Entry 3L9X (X-ray diffraction, 2.10 A resolution); this record covers chains A and B.

== Chain A (and B) ==
Name: Glutathione-regulated potassium-efflux system protein kefC, linker, ancillary protein kefF
Source organism: Escherichia coli
Notes: chain B of this document is another copy of the same molecule, construct and numbering; everything in this record applies to it too
Reference sequence: chimeric construct of P03819, P0A754: residues 401-988 from P03819 (KEFC_ECOLI) positions 401-620 (offset varies); residues 1001-1176 from P0A754 positions 1-176 (UniProt number = residue number - 1000)
Sequence (413 residues; row label = number of the first residue in the row; note: 368 numbers in that range are skipped by the numbering (no residue carries them; nothing is unmodelled there)):
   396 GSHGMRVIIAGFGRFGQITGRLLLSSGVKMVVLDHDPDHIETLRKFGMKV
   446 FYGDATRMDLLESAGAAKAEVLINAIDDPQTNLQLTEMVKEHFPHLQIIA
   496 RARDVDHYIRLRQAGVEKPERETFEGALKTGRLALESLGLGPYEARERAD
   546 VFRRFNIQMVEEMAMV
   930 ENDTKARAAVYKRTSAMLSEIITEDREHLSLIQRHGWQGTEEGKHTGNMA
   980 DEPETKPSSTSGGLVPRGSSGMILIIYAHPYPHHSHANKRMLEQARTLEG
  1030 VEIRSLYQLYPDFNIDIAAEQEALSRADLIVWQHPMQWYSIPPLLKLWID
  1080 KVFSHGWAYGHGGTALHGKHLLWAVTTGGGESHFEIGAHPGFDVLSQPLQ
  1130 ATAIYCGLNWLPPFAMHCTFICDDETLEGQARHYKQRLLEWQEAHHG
Unresolved in the structure: 396-399, 930-1000, 1175-1176
Sequence notes: expression tag (396-400); linker (989-1000)
Small-molecule neighbours:
  - ESG / L9X: R409, Q412, I413, R416, T437, K440
  - FMN (flavin mononucleotide): H1008, S1014, H1015, A1016, N1017, P1064, M1065, Q1066, W1067, Y1068, T1105, T1106, G1107, G1108, H1112, F1113, T1148, F1149
  - Zn2+ (ZN): Y1010, P1011, H1012, H1013
Curated features (UniProtKB/Swiss-Prot):
  - binding site (AMP): G408 to F410, D429, H430, H434, D449, A450, D472, R496
  - binding site (glutathione): Q412, R498 to V500, R516
  - binding site (FMN): H1008, S1014 to N1017, M1065 to Y1068, T1105 to G1108
Reported in the primary citation:
  - binding site for the ligand ESG: Q412
  - conformationally variable residues (side-chain flip): F441
  - specificity-determining residues: F441

== How chain A and chain B interact ==
Contacting residue pairs (194; chain A residue first):
  R401(A) - L533(B)  hydrogen bond (side chain-backbone)
  V402(A) - L533(B)  hydrophobic
  R409(A) - R498(B)  hydrogen bond (side chain-backbone)
  R409(A) - D499(B)
  R409(A) - E517(B)  salt bridge
  R409(A) - T518(B)
  F410(A) - T518(B)
  F410(A) - G521(B)
  F410(A) - A522(B)
  F410(A) - T525(B)
  I413(A) - F519(B)  hydrophobic
  I413(A) - A522(B)  hydrophobic
  I413(A) - L523(B)  hydrophobic
  T414(A) - A522(B)  hydrogen bond (side chain-backbone)
  T414(A) - T525(B)
  T414(A) - G526(B)
  R416(A) - F547(B)
  R416(A) - N551(B)
  R416(A) - M554(B)
  L417(A) - L523(B)
  L417(A) - G526(B)
  L417(A) - R527(B)
  L417(A) - R543(B)
  L417(A) - A544(B)  hydrophobic
  L417(A) - F547(B)  hydrophobic
  L418(A) - L530(B)  hydrophobic
  S420(A) - F547(B)
  S421(A) - L530(B)
  S421(A) - R543(B)
  V423(A) - L533(B)  hydrophobic
  E465(A) - L533(B)
  V466(A) - S532(B)
  V466(A) - L533(B)  hydrophobic
  I468(A) - T525(B)
  I468(A) - A529(B)  hydrophobic
  Q492(A) - S532(B)  hydrogen bond (side chain-backbone)
  I494(A) - T525(B)
  I494(A) - L528(B)
  I494(A) - A529(B)  hydrophobic
  I494(A) - S532(B)
  R498(A) - R409(B)  hydrogen bond (backbone-side chain)
  D499(A) - R409(B)
  K513(A) - L528(B)
  E515(A) - G521(B)
  E515(A) - T525(B)
  E517(A) - R409(B)  salt bridge
  E517(A) - E517(B)
  E517(A) - T518(B)
  T518(A) - R409(B)
  T518(A) - F410(B)
  T518(A) - E517(B)
  F519(A) - I413(B)  hydrophobic
  E520(A) - E520(B)
  E520(A) - G521(B)
  E520(A) - K524(B)  salt bridge
  G521(A) - F410(B)
  G521(A) - E515(B)
  G521(A) - E517(B)
  A522(A) - F410(B)
  A522(A) - I413(B)  hydrophobic
  A522(A) - T414(B)  hydrogen bond (backbone-side chain)
  L523(A) - I413(B)  hydrophobic
  K524(A) - E515(B)
  K524(A) - E520(B)  salt bridge
  K524(A) - R548(B)
  T525(A) - F410(B)
  T525(A) - T414(B)
  T525(A) - I468(B)
  T525(A) - I494(B)
  T525(A) - E515(B)
  G526(A) - T414(B)
  G526(A) - L417(B)
  G526(A) - L418(B)
  R527(A) - D1041(B)  salt bridge
  L528(A) - I494(B)
  L528(A) - K513(B)
  A529(A) - I468(B)  hydrophobic
  A529(A) - I494(B)
  L530(A) - L418(B)  hydrophobic
  L530(A) - S421(B)
  S532(A) - V466(B)
  S532(A) - Q492(B)
  S532(A) - I494(B)
  L533(A) - R401(B)  hydrogen bond (backbone-side chain)
  L533(A) - V402(B)  hydrophobic
  L533(A) - V423(B)  hydrophobic
  L533(A) - E465(B)
  L533(A) - V466(B)  hydrophobic
  G534(A) - H1012(B)  hydrogen bond (backbone-side chain)
  L535(A) - H1012(B)
  G536(A) - H1012(B)  hydrogen bond (backbone-side chain)
  P537(A) - Q1037(B)
  P537(A) - P1040(B)
  Y538(A) - P1009(B)
  Y538(A) - Y1010(B)
  Y538(A) - Y1036(B)  hydrophobic
  Y538(A) - P1040(B)
  Y538(A) - F1042(B)  hydrophobic
  E539(A) - H1013(B)  salt bridge
  R541(A) - P1040(B)  hydrogen bond (side chain-backbone)
  R541(A) - D1041(B)
  R541(A) - F1042(B)
  E542(A) - Y1010(B)  hydrogen bond
  R543(A) - L417(B)
  R543(A) - S421(B)  hydrogen bond
  A544(A) - L417(B)  hydrophobic
  F547(A) - R416(B)
  F547(A) - L417(B)  hydrophobic
  R548(A) - K524(B)
  F550(A) - R416(B)
  P1009(A) - Y538(B)
  Y1010(A) - Y538(B)
  Y1010(A) - E539(B)
  Y1010(A) - E542(B)  hydrogen bond
  Y1010(A) - K1080(B)
  H1012(A) - G534(B)  hydrogen bond (side chain-backbone)
  H1012(A) - G536(B)
  H1013(A) - E539(B)  salt bridge
  Y1036(A) - Y538(B)  hydrophobic
  Q1037(A) - P537(B)
  P1040(A) - R527(B)
  P1040(A) - P537(B)
  P1040(A) - Y538(B)
  P1040(A) - R541(B)  hydrogen bond (backbone-side chain)
  D1041(A) - R527(B)  salt bridge
  D1041(A) - R541(B)
  F1042(A) - Y538(B)  hydrophobic
  F1042(A) - R541(B)
  F1042(A) - F1042(B)  hydrophobic
  Q1066(A) - K1075(B)  hydrogen bond (backbone-side chain)
  Q1066(A) - D1079(B)  hydrogen bond
  W1067(A) - I1078(B)
  W1067(A) - D1079(B)
  W1067(A) - F1082(B)
  W1067(A) - Y1088(B)  hydrophobic
  W1067(A) - T1131(B)
  W1067(A) - Y1134(B)  hydrophobic
  W1067(A) - C1135(B)  hydrophobic
  Y1068(A) - P1127(B)
  Y1068(A) - A1130(B)  hydrophobic
  Y1068(A) - T1131(B)
  Y1068(A) - Y1134(B)
  S1069(A) - K1075(B)
  I1070(A) - K1075(B)  hydrogen bond (backbone-side chain)
  P1072(A) - P1072(B)
  P1072(A) - K1075(B)
  P1072(A) - L1076(B)
  P1072(A) - D1079(B)
  K1075(A) - Q1066(B)  hydrogen bond (side chain-backbone)
  K1075(A) - S1069(B)
  K1075(A) - I1070(B)  hydrogen bond (side chain-backbone)
  K1075(A) - P1072(B)
  L1076(A) - P1072(B)
  I1078(A) - W1067(B)
  D1079(A) - Q1066(B)  hydrogen bond
  D1079(A) - W1067(B)
  D1079(A) - P1072(B)
  K1080(A) - Y1010(B)  hydrogen bond
  F1082(A) - W1067(B)
  Y1088(A) - W1067(B)  hydrophobic
  H1112(A) - Y1134(B)
  I1115(A) - Q1126(B)  hydrogen bond (backbone-side chain)
  I1115(A) - A1130(B)  hydrophobic
  I1115(A) - I1133(B)  hydrophobic
  G1116(A) - Q1126(B)
  G1116(A) - Q1129(B)
  G1116(A) - I1133(B)
  A1117(A) - Q1126(B)
  A1117(A) - Q1129(B)  hydrogen bond (backbone-side chain)
  H1118(A) - D1122(B)  salt bridge
  H1118(A) - V1123(B)
  H1118(A) - Q1126(B)  hydrogen bond (backbone-side chain)
  D1122(A) - H1118(B)  hydrogen bond (backbone-side chain)
  V1123(A) - H1118(B)
  V1123(A) - V1123(B)  hydrophobic
  L1124(A) - Q1126(B)
  Q1126(A) - I1115(B)  hydrogen bond (side chain-backbone)
  Q1126(A) - G1116(B)
  Q1126(A) - A1117(B)
  Q1126(A) - H1118(B)  hydrogen bond (side chain-backbone)
  Q1126(A) - L1124(B)
  P1127(A) - Y1068(B)
  Q1129(A) - G1116(B)
  Q1129(A) - A1117(B)
  A1130(A) - Y1068(B)
  A1130(A) - I1115(B)
  T1131(A) - W1067(B)  hydrogen bond (side chain-backbone)
  T1131(A) - Y1068(B)
  I1133(A) - I1115(B)  hydrophobic
  Y1134(A) - W1067(B)  hydrophobic
  Y1134(A) - Y1068(B)
  Y1134(A) - H1112(B)
  Y1134(A) - I1115(B)
  C1135(A) - W1067(B)  hydrophobic
Also at the interface, not in a pair above, chain A (91 interface residues in all): N551, P1119, S1125
Also at the interface, not in a pair above, chain B (90 interface residues in all): R496, L535, P1119

== In short ==
The interface between chain A and chain B involves 91 residues on one side and 90 on the other, with 29
hydrogen bonds and 9 salt bridges. Polar pairs include R409(A)-E517(B), E520(A)-K524(B) and R527(A)-D1041(B).
The paper reports a binding site for the ligand ESG at Q412(A); the specificity determinant F441(A).
Chain A and chain B are both Glutathione-regulated potassium-efflux system protein kefC, linker, ancillary
protein kefF (Escherichia coli); the structure, KefC C-terminal domain in complex with KefF and ESG, was
determined by X-ray diffraction (same publication as 3L9W).
